5M3F - chains B and C of the 17 polymer chains in the assembly; structure by electron microscopy, 3.80 A resolution.

== Chain B ==
Name: DNA-directed RNA polymerase I subunit RPA135
From: Saccharomyces cerevisiae
Notes: EC 2.7.7.6
UniProt: P22138 (RPA2_YEAST); numbering as in UniProt (aligned over 1-1203)
Sequence (1203 residues; each row starts with the number of its first residue):
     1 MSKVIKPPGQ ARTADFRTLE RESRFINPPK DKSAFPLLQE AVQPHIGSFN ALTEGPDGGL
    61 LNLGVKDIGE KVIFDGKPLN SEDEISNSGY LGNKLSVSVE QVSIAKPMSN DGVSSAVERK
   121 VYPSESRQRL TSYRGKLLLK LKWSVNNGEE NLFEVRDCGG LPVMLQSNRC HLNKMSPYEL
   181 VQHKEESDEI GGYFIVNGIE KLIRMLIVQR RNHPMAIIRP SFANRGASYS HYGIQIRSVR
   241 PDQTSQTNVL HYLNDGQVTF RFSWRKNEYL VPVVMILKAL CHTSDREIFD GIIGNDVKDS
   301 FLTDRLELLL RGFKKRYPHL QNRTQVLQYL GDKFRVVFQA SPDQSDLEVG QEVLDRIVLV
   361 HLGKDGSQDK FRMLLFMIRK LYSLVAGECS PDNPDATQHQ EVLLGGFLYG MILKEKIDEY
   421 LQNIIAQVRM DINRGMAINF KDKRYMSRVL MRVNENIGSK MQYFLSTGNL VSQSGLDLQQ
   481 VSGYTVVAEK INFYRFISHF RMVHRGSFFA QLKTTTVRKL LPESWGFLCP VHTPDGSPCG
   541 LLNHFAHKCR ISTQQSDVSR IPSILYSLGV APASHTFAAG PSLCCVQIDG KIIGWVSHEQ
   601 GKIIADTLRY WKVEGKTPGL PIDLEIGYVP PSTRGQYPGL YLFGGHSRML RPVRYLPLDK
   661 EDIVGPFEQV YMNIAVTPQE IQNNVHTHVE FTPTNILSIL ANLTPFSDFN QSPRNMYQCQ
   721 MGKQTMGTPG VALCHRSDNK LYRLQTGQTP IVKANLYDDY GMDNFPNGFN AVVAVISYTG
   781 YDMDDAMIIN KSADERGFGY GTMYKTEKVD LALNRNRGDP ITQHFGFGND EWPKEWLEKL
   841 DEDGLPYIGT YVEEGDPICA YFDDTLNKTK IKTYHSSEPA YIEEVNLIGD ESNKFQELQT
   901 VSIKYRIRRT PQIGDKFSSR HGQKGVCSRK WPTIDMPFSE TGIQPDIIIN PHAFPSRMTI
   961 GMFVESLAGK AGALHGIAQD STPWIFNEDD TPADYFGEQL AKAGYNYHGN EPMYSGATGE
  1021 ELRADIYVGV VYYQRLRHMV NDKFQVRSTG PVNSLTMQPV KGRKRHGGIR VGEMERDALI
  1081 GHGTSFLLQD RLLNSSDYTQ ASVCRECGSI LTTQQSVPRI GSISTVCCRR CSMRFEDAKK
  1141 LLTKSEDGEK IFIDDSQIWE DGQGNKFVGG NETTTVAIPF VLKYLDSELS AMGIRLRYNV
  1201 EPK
Disordered / not traced: 1-12, 82-86, 1142-1150
Curated features (UniProtKB/Swiss-Prot):
  - zinc finger: C1104 to C1131 (C4-type)
  - modified residue: S2 (N-acetylserine), S81 (Phosphoserine), S1156 (Phosphoserine)
Bound ions: Zn2+: C1104, C1107, C1128, C1131

== Chain C ==
Name: DNA-directed RNA polymerases I and III subunit RPAC1
From: Saccharomyces cerevisiae
UniProt: P07703 (RPAC1_YEAST); residue numbers follow UniProt; this construct covers 1-335
Sequence (335 residues; each row starts with the number of its first residue):
     1 MSNIVGIEYN RVTNTTSTDF PGFSKDAENE WNVEKFKKDF EVNISSLDAR EANFDLINID
    61 TSIANAFRRI MISEVPSVAA EYVYFFNNTS VIQDEVLAHR IGLVPLKVDP DMLTWVDSNL
   121 PDDEKFTDEN TIVLSLNVKC TRNPDAPKGS TDPKELYNNA HVYARDLKFE PQGRQSTTFA
   181 DCPVVPADPD ILLAKLRPGQ EISLKAHCIL GIGGDHAKFS PVSTASYRLL PQINILQPIK
   241 GESARRFQKC FPPGVIGIDE GSDEAYVKDA RKDTVSREVL RYEEFADKVK LGRVRNHFIF
   301 NVESAGAMTP EEIFFKSVRI LKNKAEYLKN CPITQ
Disordered / not traced: 1-30
Curated features (UniProtKB/Swiss-Prot):
  - modified residue: S2 (N-acetylserine), S17 (Phosphoserine)

== Chain B / chain C interface ==
Residue-residue contacts (49):
  I26(B) - T151(C)
  N27(B) - T151(C)  hydrogen bond
  R743(B) - Q93(C)
  Q745(B) - Q93(C)  hydrogen bond
  Q745(B) - V96(C)
  S792(B) - A217(C)
  E795(B) - H216(C)  salt bridge
  E795(B) - A217(C)  hydrogen bond (side chain-backbone)
  R796(B) - A217(C)  hydrogen bond (side chain-backbone)
  Y800(B) - E95(C)
  Y800(B) - V96(C)  hydrophobic
  R906(B) - D94(C)  salt bridge
  R906(B) - E95(C)  salt bridge
  R908(B) - E95(C)
  I934(B) - R69(C)
  I934(B) - I72(C)  hydrophobic
  D935(B) - R69(C)  salt bridge
  F938(B) - R68(C)
  F938(B) - S226(C)
  F938(B) - Y227(C)  hydrophobic
  S939(B) - S226(C)
  E940(B) - R228(C)
  E940(B) - R293(C)  salt bridge
  G942(B) - T224(C)  hydrogen bond (backbone-side chain)
  G942(B) - S226(C)
  Q944(B) - R68(C)
  G1004(B) - S276(C)
  N1006(B) - S276(C)
  Y1007(B) - R281(C)
  P1012(B) - V275(C)  hydrophobic
  P1012(B) - R277(C)
  P1012(B) - R293(C)
  Y1014(B) - Y227(C)
  Y1014(B) - R228(C)
  Y1014(B) - L229(C)  hydrogen bond (side chain-backbone)
  Y1014(B) - R293(C)
  G1016(B) - N65(C)  hydrogen bond (backbone-side chain)
  G1016(B) - R69(C)  hydrogen bond (backbone-side chain)
  A1017(B) - N65(C)  hydrogen bond (backbone-side chain)
  A1017(B) - R69(C)  hydrogen bond (backbone-side chain)
  T1018(B) - N65(C)  hydrogen bond (backbone-side chain)
  G1019(B) - T61(C)
  G1019(B) - N65(C)
  G1019(B) - Y227(C)  hydrogen bond (backbone-side chain)
  E1020(B) - T61(C)
  E1021(B) - L229(C)
  E1021(B) - R293(C)  salt bridge
  E1021(B) - R295(C)  salt bridge
  D1025(B) - R277(C)  salt bridge
Also at the interface, not in a pair above, chain B (33 interface residues in all): T802, Y881, T933, Y1005
Also at the interface, not in a pair above, chain C (28 interface residues in all): S62, S73, L103, D215, T274

== Overview ==
Chain B and chain C form an interface of 33 and 28 residues respectively, with 12 hydrogen bonds and 8 salt
bridges. Among the polar pairs are E795(B)-H216(C), R906(B)-D94(C) and R906(B)-E95(C). C1104(B), C1107(B),
C1128(B) and C1131(B) coordinate Zn2+.
Here chain B is DNA-directed RNA polymerase I subunit RPA135 and chain C is DNA-directed RNA polymerases I and
III subunit RPAC1, both from Saccharomyces cerevisiae. Entry 5M3F (Yeast RNA polymerase I elongation complex
at 3.8A) was determined by electron microscopy (same publication as 5M3M).
